6BHT - chains E and F of the 6 polymer chains in the assembly; structure by X-ray diffraction, 2.69 A resolution.

== Chain E (and F) ==
Protein: Capsid protein p24
From: Human immunodeficiency virus type 1 (NEW YORK-5 ISOLATE)
Notes: chain F of this document is another copy of the same molecule, construct and numbering; everything in this record applies to it too
UniProt: P12493 (GAG_HV1N5); residues 1-231 here correspond to UniProt positions 133-363 (UniProt number = residue number + 132)
Chain sequence (231 residues; numbered 1 to 231; the number before each row is that of its first residue):
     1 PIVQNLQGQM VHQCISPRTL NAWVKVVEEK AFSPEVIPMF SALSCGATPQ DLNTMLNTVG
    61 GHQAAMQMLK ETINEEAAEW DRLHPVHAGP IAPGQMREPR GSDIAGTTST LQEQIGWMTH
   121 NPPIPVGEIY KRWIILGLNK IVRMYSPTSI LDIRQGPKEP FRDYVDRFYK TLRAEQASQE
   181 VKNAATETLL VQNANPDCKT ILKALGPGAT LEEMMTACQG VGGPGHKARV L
Disordered / not traced: 87-95, 221-231 (chain F: 222-231)
Sequence notes: engineered mutation C14 (Ala146 in P12493), C45 (Glu177 in P12493), A184 (Trp316 in P12493), A185 (Met317 in P12493)
What the authors report for this chain:
  - binding site for inositol hexakisphosphate: R18

== How chain E and chain F interact ==
Cross-chain cystine bridges: C45(E)-C14(F)
Pairs across the interface - 50 pairs, chain E then chain F:
  Q4(E) - V11(F)
  L6(E) - N5(F)
  L6(E) - L6(F)
  L6(E) - Q7(F)
  L6(E) - Q9(F)  hydrogen bond (backbone-side chain)
  R18(E) - R18(F)
  T19(E) - P17(F)
  E29(E) - K25(F)  salt bridge
  K30(E) - E28(F)  salt bridge
  E35(E) - N57(F)
  E35(E) - T58(F)
  E35(E) - G60(F)
  P38(E) - N57(F)
  M39(E) - L20(F)  hydrophobic
  M39(E) - V24(F)  hydrophobic
  M39(E) - T58(F)
  A42(E) - L20(F)  hydrophobic
  A42(E) - T54(F)
  L43(E) - P17(F)  hydrophobic
  L43(E) - L20(F)  hydrophobic
  C45(E) - C14(F)  disulfide
  R162(E) - Y145(F)
  V165(E) - A64(F)  hydrophobic
  D166(E) - H62(F)
  D166(E) - Q63(F)  hydrogen bond (side chain-backbone)
  D166(E) - A64(F)  hydrogen bond (side chain-backbone)
  Y169(E) - Q63(F)
  Y169(E) - Q67(F)
  K170(E) - Q63(F)
  R173(E) - N57(F)  hydrogen bond (side chain-backbone)
  R173(E) - V59(F)  hydrogen bond (side chain-backbone)
  R173(E) - Q63(F)  hydrogen bond
  Q179(E) - Q63(F)
  Q179(E) - Q67(F)
  Q179(E) - K70(F)
  E180(E) - K70(F)  salt bridge
  K182(E) - Q67(F)
  K182(E) - E71(F)  salt bridge
  T210(E) - E71(F)
  L211(E) - A64(F)
  L211(E) - Q67(F)
  L211(E) - M68(F)  hydrophobic
  L211(E) - E71(F)  hydrogen bond (backbone-side chain)
  E212(E) - M68(F)
  E212(E) - K140(F)  salt bridge
  E212(E) - M144(F)
  M215(E) - A64(F)  hydrophobic
  M215(E) - M68(F)  hydrophobic
  T216(E) - M144(F)
  Q219(E) - M144(F)  hydrogen bond (side chain-backbone)
Interface residues without a listed pair, chain E (31 interface residues in all): N5, G8, A22, G46
Interface residues without a listed pair, chain F (31 interface residues in all): I15, A65, M66, E75

== In short ==
The chain E/chain F interface involves 31 residues from each chain; the contacts include 1 disulfide bond, 8
hydrogen bonds and 5 salt bridges. Polar pairs include E29(E)-K25(F), K30(E)-E28(F) and E180(E)-K70(F). From
the paper: a binding site for inositol hexakisphosphate at R18(E).
Chain E and chain F are both Capsid protein p24 (Human immunodeficiency virus type 1 (NEW YORK-5 ISOLATE));
the structure, HIV-1 CA hexamer in complex with IP6, orthorhombic crystal form, was determined by X-ray
diffraction together with 6BHR and 6BHS from the same study.
